6NSM - chains B and D of the 4 polymer chains in the assembly; structure by X-ray diffraction, 2.80 A resolution.

[Chain B]
Protein: TetR family transcriptional regulator CifR
Source organism: Pseudomonas aeruginosa UCBPP-PA14
UniProtKB: A0A0H2ZCS5 (A0A0H2ZCS5_PSEAB); residue numbers follow UniProt; this construct covers 1-196
Sequence (198 residues; each row starts with the number of its first residue; numbers below 1 keep their minus sign (Gly-1 is residue -1)):
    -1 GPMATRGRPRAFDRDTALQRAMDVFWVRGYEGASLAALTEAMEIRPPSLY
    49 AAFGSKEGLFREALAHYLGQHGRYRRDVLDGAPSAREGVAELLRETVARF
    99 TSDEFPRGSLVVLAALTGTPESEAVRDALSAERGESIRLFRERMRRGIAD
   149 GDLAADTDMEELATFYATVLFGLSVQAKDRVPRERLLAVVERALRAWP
Unresolved in the structure: -1 to 4
Construct notes: expression tag (-1 to 0); engineered mutation Thr99 (Cys in A0A0H2ZCS5), Ser107 (Cys in A0A0H2ZCS5), Arg181 (Cys in A0A0H2ZCS5)
What the authors report for this chain:
  - mutagenesis - R6A: decreased binding to the 26-nt DNA strand
  - mutagenesis - C99T/C181R: increased expression
  - mutagenesis - C99T: unchanged expression

[Chain D]
Molecule: 26-nt DNA strand
Sequence (26 nucleotides; numbered 1 to 26; the number before each row is that of its first residue):
     1 AAATTTATAGTGATCGATACAAATAA

[How chain B and chain D interact]
Pairs across the interface (17; chain B residue first):
  Gly5(B) - DA3(D)  base contact
  Gly5(B) - DT4(D)  sugar contact
  Arg6(B) - DA3(D)  base contact
  Arg6(B) - DT4(D)  base contact
  Arg6(B) - DT5(D)  hydrogen bond to the base
  Arg6(B) - DT6(D)  hydrogen bond to the sugar
  Pro7(B) - DT5(D)  sugar contact
  Arg8(B) - DT5(D)  phosphate contact
  Arg8(B) - DT6(D)  phosphate contact
  Ala9(B) - DT5(D)  phosphate contact
  Ala9(B) - DT6(D)  hydrogen bond to the phosphate
  Phe10(B) - DT6(D)  phosphate contact
  Arg43(B) - DA7(D)  salt bridge to the phosphate
  Arg43(B) - DT8(D)  base contact
  Pro45(B) - DA7(D)  base contact
  Pro45(B) - DT8(D)  base contact
  Ser46(B) - DT6(D)  hydrogen bond to the phosphate
Interface residues without a listed pair, chain B (10 interface residues in all): Pro44
Interface residues without a listed pair, chain D (7 interface residues in all): DA9

[Overview]
Chain B and chain D form an interface of 10 and 7 residues respectively; the contacts include 4 hydrogen bonds
and 1 salt bridge. Among the polar pairs are Arg6(B)-DT5(D), Arg6(B)-DT6(D) and Ala9(B)-DT6(D). The paper
reports that R6A of chain B reduces binding to the 26-nt DNA strand; C99T/C181R of chain B increase
expression.
Chain B is TetR family transcriptional regulator CifR (Pseudomonas aeruginosa UCBPP-PA14) and chain D is a
26-nt DNA strand; the structure, TetR family transcriptional regulator CifR C99T-C107S-C181R Cysteines mutant
complexed with 26bp double-strand operator DNA, was determined by X-ray diffraction (same publication as 6NSN
and 6NSR).
